Entry 6LA5 (electron microscopy, 2.86 A resolution); this record covers chains B and D of the 5 polymer chains in the assembly.

# Chain B
Name: Capsid protein VP2
From: Echovirus E11
Sequence (251 residues; numbered 11 to 261; the number before each row is that of its first residue):
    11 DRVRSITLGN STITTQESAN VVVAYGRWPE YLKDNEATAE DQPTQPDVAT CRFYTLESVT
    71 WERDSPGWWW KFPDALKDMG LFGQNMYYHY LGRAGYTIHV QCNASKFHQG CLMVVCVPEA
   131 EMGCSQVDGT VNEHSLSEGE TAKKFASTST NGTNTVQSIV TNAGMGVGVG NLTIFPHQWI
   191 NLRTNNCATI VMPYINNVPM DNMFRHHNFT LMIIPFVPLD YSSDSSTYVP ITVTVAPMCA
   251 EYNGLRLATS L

# Chain D
Name: Capsid protein VP4
From: Echovirus E11
Sequence (69 residues; row label = number of the first residue in the row):
     1 MGAQVSTQKT GAHETGLNAS GRSIIHYTNI NYYKDAASNS ANRQDFSQDP GKFTEPVKDI
    61 MVKSLPALN
Not modelled in the structure: 14-23

# Interface between chain B and chain D
Residue-residue contacts - 15 pairs, chain B then chain D:
  Asp11(B) with Leu68(D); Asn69(D)
  Arg12(B) with Leu68(D)
  Arg14(B) with Asp59(D), salt bridge
  Asn30(B) with Val57(D); Asp59(D), hydrogen bond (side chain-backbone); Met61(D)
  Val31(B) with Val57(D); Lys58(D), hydrogen bond (backbone-backbone)
  Val32(B) with Pro56(D)
  Val33(B) with Pro56(D), hydrogen bond (backbone-backbone)
  Ala34(B) with Pro56(D)
  Tyr35(B) with Lys52(D); Phe53(D), hydrophobic
  Trp38(B) with Lys58(D)
Other interface residues (no listed pair), chain B (11 interface residues in all): Ala29

# Overview
11 residues of chain B face 9 of chain D across their interface, with 3 hydrogen bonds and 1 salt bridge.
Among the polar pairs are Arg14(B)-Asp59(D), Asn30(B)-Asp59(D) and Val31(B)-Lys58(D).
Chain B is Capsid protein VP2 and chain D is Capsid protein VP4, both from Echovirus E11; the structure,
Cryo-EM structure of echovirus 11 complexed with its attaching receptor CD55 at pH 7.4, was determined by
electron microscopy, deposited together with 6LA3, 6LA4, 6LA6, 6LA7, 6LAO, 6LAP and 3 further entries.
